8XK8 - chains A and H of the 3 polymer chains in the assembly; structure by X-ray diffraction, 3.53 A resolution.

# Chain A
Name: Envelopment polyprotein
Source organism: Severe fever with thrombocytopenia syndrome virus
Reference sequence: R4V2Q5 (GP_SFTS); numbering as in UniProt (aligned over 1-339)
Sequence (357 residues; row label = number of the first residue in the row):
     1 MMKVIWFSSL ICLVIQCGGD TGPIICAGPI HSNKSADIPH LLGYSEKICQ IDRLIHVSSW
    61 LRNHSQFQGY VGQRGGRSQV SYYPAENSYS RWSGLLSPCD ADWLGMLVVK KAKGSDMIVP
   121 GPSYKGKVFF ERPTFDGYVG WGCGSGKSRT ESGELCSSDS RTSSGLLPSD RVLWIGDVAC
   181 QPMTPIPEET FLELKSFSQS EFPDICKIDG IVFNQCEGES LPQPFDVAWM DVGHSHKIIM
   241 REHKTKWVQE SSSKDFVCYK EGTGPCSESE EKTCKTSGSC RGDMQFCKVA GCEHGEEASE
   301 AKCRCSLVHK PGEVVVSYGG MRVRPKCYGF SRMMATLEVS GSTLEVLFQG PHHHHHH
Unresolved in the structure: 1-20, 294-300, 341-357
Sequence notes: conflict Leu13 (Phe in R4V2Q5), Gly18 (Ser in R4V2Q5), Thr21 (Ser in R4V2Q5), Arg161 (Gly in R4V2Q5); expression tag (340-357)
Disulfides: Cys26-Cys49, Cys143-Cys156, Cys180-Cys327, Cys206-Cys216, Cys258-Cys305, Cys266-Cys303, Cys274-Cys280, Cys287-Cys292
UniProt features mapped onto this chain:
  - glycosylation (N-linked (GlcNAc...) asparagine): Asn33, Asn63

# Chain H
Name: mAb N1D10 Fab heavy chain
Source organism: Mus musculus
Notes: antibody fragment or engineered binder
Sequence (247 residues; numbered -18 to 225 plus 4 insertion-coded residues; 1 number in that range is skipped by the numbering (no residue carries it; nothing is unmodelled there); the number before each row is that of its first residue; a row labelled like 82A-82C holds insertion residues (82A, then the next letters in order); numbers below 1 keep their minus sign (Met-18 is residue -18)):
   -18 MGWSCIILFL VATATGVHSE VKLVESGGGL VQPGGSLKLS CAASGFTFST YTMSWVRQTP
    42 EKRLEWVAYI S
   52A N
    53 GGGSTYYPDT VKGRFTISRD NAKNTLYLQM
82A-82C SSL
    83 NSEDTAMYYC ARSYGNF
   101 DVWGAGTTVT VSSASTKGPS VFPLAPSSKS TSGGTAALGC LVKDYFPEPV TVSWNSGALT
   161 SGVHTFPAVL QSSGLYSLSS VVTVPSSSLG TQTYICNVNH KPSNTKVDKK VEPKSCDKTH
   221 HHHHH
Unresolved in the structure: -18 to 0, 214-225
Disulfides: Cys22-Cys92, Cys140-Cys196

# Interface between chain A and chain H
Contacting residue pairs (26):
  Tyr83(A) - Ser56(H)  hydrogen bond
  Pro120(A) - Tyr58(H)
  Pro120(A) - Tyr96(H)
  Gly121(A) - Tyr58(H)  hydrogen bond (backbone-side chain)
  Phe202(A) - Thr31(H)
  Asp204(A) - Thr28(H)  hydrogen bond
  Asp204(A) - Thr31(H)
  Asp204(A) - Tyr32(H)  hydrogen bond
  Ser220(A) - Asn98(H)  hydrogen bond
  Pro222(A) - Tyr96(H)
  Gln223(A) - Ser95(H)  hydrogen bond (side chain-backbone)
  Gln223(A) - Tyr96(H)
  Gln223(A) - Asn98(H)
  Pro224(A) - Thr33(H)
  Pro224(A) - Tyr50(H)
  Pro224(A) - Asn52A(H)
  Pro224(A) - Tyr96(H)
  Phe225(A) - Asn52A(H)
  Asp226(A) - Ser52(H)
  Asp226(A) - Asn52A(H)  hydrogen bond (backbone-side chain)
  Arg241(A) - Thr28(H)
  Arg241(A) - Ser30(H)
  Arg332(A) - Ser52(H)  hydrogen bond
  Arg332(A) - Ser56(H)  hydrogen bond
  Leu337(A) - Thr31(H)
  Leu337(A) - Tyr32(H)  hydrophobic
Interface residues without a listed pair, chain A (18 interface residues in all): Pro203, Leu221, Val227, Glu338
Interface residues without a listed pair, chain H (17 interface residues in all): Gly53, Gly55, Arg94, Asp101
From the paper, about this interface:
  - residue pairs: Gln223(A)-Ser95(H)
  - epitope / paratope residues, chain A: Tyr83(A), Phe202(A), Asp204(A), Gly218(A), Gln223(A), Asp226(A), Arg241(A), Arg332(A), Leu337(A)
  - hot spots on chain A (mutagenesis) - Y83A: decreased binding to N1D10
  - epitope / paratope residues, chain H: Thr28(H), Tyr32(H), Asn52A(H), Ser56(H), Ser95(H)

# Overview
18 residues of chain A and 17 residues of chain H are in contact, with 9 hydrogen bonds. Polar contacts
include Tyr83(A)-Ser56(H), Gly121(A)-Tyr58(H) and Asp204(A)-Thr28(H). The paper describes a contact between
Gln223(A) and Ser95(H). The paper reports that Y83A of chain A reduces binding to N1D10; epitope/paratope
residues Tyr83(A), Phe202(A) and Thr28(H) among others.
Here chain A is Envelopment polyprotein (Severe fever with thrombocytopenia syndrome virus) and chain H is mAb
N1D10 Fab heavy chain (Mus musculus). Entry 8XK8 (N1D10 Fab bound to SFTSV glycoprotein-Gn) was determined by
X-ray diffraction, deposited together with 8XK6.
